Entry 6T9I (electron microscopy, 3.90 A resolution); this record covers chains C and G of the 12 polymer chains in the assembly.

== Chain C ==
Molecule: Protein SPT3
Organism: Saccharomyces cerevisiae (strain ATCC 204508 / S288c)
UniProtKB: P06844 (SPT3_YEAST); numbering as in UniProt (aligned over 1-337)
Sequence (337 residues; row label = number of the first residue in the row):
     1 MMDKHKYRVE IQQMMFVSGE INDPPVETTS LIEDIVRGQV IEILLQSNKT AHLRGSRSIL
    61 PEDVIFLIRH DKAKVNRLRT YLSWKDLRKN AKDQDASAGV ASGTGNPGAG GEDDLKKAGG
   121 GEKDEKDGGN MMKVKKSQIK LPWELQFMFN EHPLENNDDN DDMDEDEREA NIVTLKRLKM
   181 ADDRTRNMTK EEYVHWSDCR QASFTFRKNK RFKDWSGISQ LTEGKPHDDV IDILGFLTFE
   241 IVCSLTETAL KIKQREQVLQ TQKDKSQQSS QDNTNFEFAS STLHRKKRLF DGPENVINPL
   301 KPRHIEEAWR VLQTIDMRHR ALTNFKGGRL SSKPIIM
Not modelled in the structure: 1-2, 87-139, 155-190, 266-297
UniProt features mapped onto this chain:
  - modified residue: S270 (Phosphoserine)

== Chain G ==
Molecule: Transcription initiation factor TFIID subunit 10
Organism: Saccharomyces cerevisiae (strain ATCC 204508 / S288c)
UniProtKB: Q12030 (TAF10_YEAST); residues 1-206 here = UniProt positions 1-206
Sequence (206 residues; each row starts with the number of its first residue):
     1 MDFEEDYDAE FDDNQEGQLE TPFPSVAGAD DGDNDNDDSV AENMKKKQKR EAVVDDGSEN
    61 AFGIPEFTRK DKTLEEILEM MDSTPPIIPD AVIDYYLTKN GFNVADVRVK RLLALATQKF
   121 VSDIAKDAYE YSRIRSSVAV SNANNSQARA RQLLQGQQQP GVQQISQQQH QQNEKTTASK
   181 VVLTVNDLSS AVAEYGLNIG RPDFYR
Not modelled in the structure: 1-66

== How chain C and chain G interact ==
Pairs across the interface (41; chain C residue first):
  T50(C) - I134(G)
  L53(C) - R135(G)
  R54(C) - I134(G)  hydrogen bond (side chain-backbone)
  R54(C) - V140(G)
  F66(C) - Y131(G)  hydrophobic
  F66(C) - I134(G)  hydrophobic
  R69(C) - D127(G)
  R69(C) - E130(G)
  R69(C) - Y131(G)
  R69(C) - E194(G)  salt bridge
  H70(C) - D127(G)
  H70(C) - E194(G)  salt bridge
  P142(C) - R133(G)
  P142(C) - V140(G)  hydrophobic
  P142(C) - A143(G)  hydrophobic
  W143(C) - Y129(G)
  W143(C) - E130(G)
  W143(C) - I134(G)  hydrophobic
  E144(C) - Y129(G)  hydrogen bond (backbone-side chain)
  F147(C) - R133(G)  hydrogen bond (backbone-side chain)
  F147(C) - A143(G)  hydrophobic
  F147(C) - S146(G)
  M148(C) - Y129(G)
  M148(C) - R133(G)  hydrogen bond (backbone-side chain)
  M148(C) - V181(G)  hydrophobic
  F149(C) - N142(G)
  N150(C) - N142(G)
  N150(C) - T176(G)
  H152(C) - N142(G)
  H152(C) - S146(G)
  H152(C) - A150(G)
  L154(C) - Q147(G)  hydrogen bond (backbone-side chain)
  R318(C) - F120(G)
  R318(C) - Y195(G)
  H319(C) - E194(G)  salt bridge
  H319(C) - Y195(G)
  A321(C) - F120(G)  hydrophobic
  L322(C) - F120(G)  hydrophobic
  L322(C) - I124(G)  hydrophobic
  L322(C) - L197(G)  hydrophobic
  K326(C) - L197(G)
Interface residues without a listed pair, chain C (26 interface residues in all): E62, K140, L141, P153, R320, L330
Interface residues without a listed pair, chain G (25 interface residues in all): S137, N144, R149, L154, G196

== In short ==
26 residues of chain C and 25 residues of chain G are in contact; the contacts include 5 hydrogen bonds and 3
salt bridges. Among the polar pairs are R69(C)-E194(G), H70(C)-E194(G) and H319(C)-E194(G).
Chain C is Protein SPT3 and chain G is Transcription initiation factor TFIID subunit 10, both from
Saccharomyces cerevisiae (strain ATCC 204508 / S288c); the structure, cryo-EM structure of transcription
coactivator SAGA, was determined by electron microscopy together with 6T9J and 6T9K from the same study.
